Entry 6CTU (X-ray diffraction, 1.90 A resolution); this record covers chains P and A of the 4 polymer chains in the assembly.

== Chain P ==
Molecule: 10-nt DNA strand
Sequence (10 nucleotides; row label = number of the first residue in the row):
     1 GCTGATGCGX
Modified positions: 2DA (2',3'-dideoxyadenosine-5'-monophosphate) at position 10
Metal / ion sites: Na+: DG9 (shared with Thr-101(A), Val-103(A), Ile-106(A) of chain A)

== Chain A ==
Name: DNA polymerase beta
Organism: Homo sapiens
Notes: EC 2.7.7.7, 4.2.99.-
UniProt: P06746 (DPOLB_HUMAN); residue numbers follow UniProt; this construct covers 1-335
Sequence (335 residues; each row starts with the number of its first residue):
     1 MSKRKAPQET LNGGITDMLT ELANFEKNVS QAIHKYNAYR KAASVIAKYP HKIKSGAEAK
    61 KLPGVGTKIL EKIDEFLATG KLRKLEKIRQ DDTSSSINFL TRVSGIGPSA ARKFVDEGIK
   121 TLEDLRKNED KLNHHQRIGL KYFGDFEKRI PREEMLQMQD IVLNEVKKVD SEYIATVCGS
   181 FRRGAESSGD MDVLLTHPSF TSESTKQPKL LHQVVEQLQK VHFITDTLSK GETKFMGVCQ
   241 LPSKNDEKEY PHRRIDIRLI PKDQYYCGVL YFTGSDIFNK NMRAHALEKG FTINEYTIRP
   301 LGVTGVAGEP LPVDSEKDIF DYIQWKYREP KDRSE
Disordered / not traced: 1-9
Differences from the reference sequence: conflict Leu-70 (Ala in P06746)
UniProt features mapped onto this chain:
  - region: Arg-183 to Asp-192 (DNA-binding)
  - active site: Lys-72 (Nucleophile)
  - binding site (K(+)): Lys-60, Leu-62, Val-65, Thr-101, Val-103, Ile-106
  - binding site (Na(+)): Lys-60, Leu-62, Val-65, Thr-101, Val-103, Ile-106
  - binding site (dATP): Arg-149, Ser-180, Arg-183, Gly-189, Asp-190
  - binding site (dCTP): Arg-149, Ser-180, Arg-183, Gly-189, Asp-190
  - binding site (dGTP): Arg-149, Ser-180, Arg-183, Gly-189, Asp-190, Asp-192
  - binding site (dTTP): Arg-149, Ser-180, Arg-183, Gly-189, Asp-190
  - binding site (Mg(2+)): Asp-190, Asp-192, Asp-256
  - modified residue: Lys-72 (N6-acetyllysine), Arg-83 (Omega-N-methylarginine), Arg-152 (Omega-N-methylarginine)
  - cross-link (Glycyl lysine isopeptide (Lys-Gly)): Lys-41 (interchain with G-Cter in ubiquitin), Lys-61 (interchain with G-Cter in ubiquitin), Lys-81 (interchain with G-Cter in ubiquitin)
  - natural variant: Leu-22 (L22P: Found in a gastric cancer sample; uncertain significance), Tyr-39 (Y39C: Found in a gastric cancer sample; uncertain significance), Gly-118 (G118V: Decreased DNA-directed DNA polymerase activity), Arg-137 (R137Q: Decreased function in base-excision repair), Arg-149 (R149I: Decreased DNA-directed DNA polymerase activity), Asp-160 (D160N: Found in a gastric cancer sample; uncertain significance), Cys-239 (C239R: Found in a gastric cancer sample; uncertain significance), Lys-289 (K289M: Found in a colon cancer sample; uncertain significance), Asn-294 (N294D: Found in a gastric cancer sample; uncertain significance), Glu-295 (E295K: Found in a gastric cancer sample; uncertain significance)
  - mutagenesis: Phe-25 (F25W: No effect on 5'-dRP lyase activity. Decreased ssDNA binding), His-34 (H34G: Decreased 5'-dRP lyase activity. Decreased ssDNA binding), Lys-35 (K35A: Decreased 5'-dRP lyase activity. Decreased ssDNA binding. Loss of 5'-dRP lyase activity; when associated with A-68 and A-72. Decreased ssDNA binding; when associated with A-68 and A-72 ...), Tyr-39 (Y39F: No effect on 5'-dRP lyase activity; Y39Q: Abolishes DNA polymerase and 5'-dRP lyase activity), Lys-41 (K41R: Abolishes ubiquitination; when associated with R-61 and R-81), Lys-60 (K60A: Decreased 5'-dRP lyase activity. Decreased ssDNA binding), Lys-61 (K61R: Abolishes ubiquitination; when associated with R-41 and R-81), Lys-68 (K68A: No effect on 5'-dRP lyase activity. Decreased ssDNA binding. Loss of 5'-dRP lyase activity; when associated with A-35 and A-72. Decreased ssDNA binding; when associated with A-35 and A-72 ...), Glu-71 (E71Q: No effect on 5'-dRP lyase activity. No effect on structure shown by circular dichroism. No effect on ssDNA binding), Lys-72 (K72A: Severely reduced 5'-dRP lyase activity. Does not affect ssDNA binding. Loss of 5'-dRP lyase activity; when associated with A-35 and A-68. Decreased ssDNA binding ...), Glu-75 (E75A: Slightly decreased 5'-dRP lyase activity. Decreased ssDNA binding. No effect on structure shown by circular dichroism), Lys-81 (K81R: Abolishes ubiquitination; when associated with R-41 and R-61), 5 further mutagenesis entries in UniProt
Metal / ion sites: Na+ site 1: Lys-60, Leu-62, Val-65 (shared with 1 residue of chain D); Na+ site 2: Thr-101, Val-103, Ile-106 (shared with DG9(P) of chain P); Na+ site 3: Asp-190, Asp-192, Asp-256 (together with VC6); Mg2+: Asp-190, Asp-192 (together with VC6)
Residues lining bound ligands:
  - 2'-deoxycytidine-5'-monophosphate (DC): Ile-174, Ala-175, Thr-176, Leu-194, Thr-196, Lys-262, Tyr-265, Tyr-266
  - VC6 (4-amino-1-{5-O-[(R)-{[(R)-[(S)-chloro(fluoro)phosphonomethyl](hydroxy)phosphoryl]oxy}(hydroxy)phosphoryl]-2-deoxy-alpha-L-threo-pentofuranosyl}pyrimidin-2(1H)-one): Arg-149, Gly-179, Ser-180, Arg-183, Ser-188, Gly-189, Asp-190, Asp-192, Tyr-271, Phe-272, Thr-273, Gly-274, Ser-275, Asp-276, Asn-279
From the paper describing this entry:
  - binding site for VC6: Arg-149, Ser-180, Arg-183

== How chain P and chain A interact ==
Contacting residue pairs - 15 pairs, chain P then chain A:
  DG7(P) / Ser-109(A)  phosphate contact
  DC8(P) / Gly-105(A)  phosphate contact
  DC8(P) / Gly-107(A)  hydrogen bond to the phosphate
  DC8(P) / Pro-108(A)  phosphate contact
  DC8(P) / Ser-109(A)  hydrogen bond to the phosphate
  DC8(P) / Ala-110(A)  hydrogen bond to the phosphate
  DG9(P) / Val-103(A)  phosphate contact
  DG9(P) / Ser-104(A)  phosphate contact
  DG9(P) / Gly-105(A)  hydrogen bond to the phosphate
  DG9(P) / Ile-106(A)  phosphate contact
  DG9(P) / His-135(A)  sugar contact
  DG9(P) / Arg-254(A)  phosphate contact
  2DA_10(P) / Arg-254(A)  salt bridge to the phosphate
  2DA_10(P) / Asp-256(A)  sugar contact
  2DA_10(P) / Tyr-271(A)  base contact
Other interface residues (no listed pair), chain A (16 interface residues in all): Lys-27, Asp-190, Met-236, Phe-272

== In short ==
4 residues of chain P face 16 of chain A across their interface; the contacts include 4 hydrogen bonds and 1
salt bridge. Among the polar pairs are DC8(P)/Gly-107(A), DC8(P)/Ser-109(A) and DC8(P)/Ala-110(A). Chain A
binds compound VC6 and 2'-deoxycytidine-5'-monophosphate. The paper reports a binding site for VC6 at
Arg-149(A), Ser-180(A) and Arg-183(A).
Chain P is a 10-nt DNA strand and chain A is DNA polymerase beta (Homo sapiens); the structure, Ternary
complex crystal structure of DNA polymerase Beta with a dideoxy terminated primer with CFCL, beta ..., was
determined by X-ray diffraction together with 6BEL, 6BEM, 6CR3, 6CR4, 6CR5, 6CR6 and 20 further entries from
the same study.
